Entry 4YX5 (X-ray diffraction, 2.90 A resolution); this record covers chains A and B.

== Chain A ==
Molecule: Surface presentation of antigens protein SpaO
Source organism: Salmonella typhimurium (strain LT2 / SGSC1412 / ATCC 700720)
UniProt: P40699 (SPAO_SALTY); residues 5-73 here correspond to UniProt positions 145-213 (UniProt number = residue number + 140)
Amino-acid sequence (73 residues; row label = number of the first residue in the row):
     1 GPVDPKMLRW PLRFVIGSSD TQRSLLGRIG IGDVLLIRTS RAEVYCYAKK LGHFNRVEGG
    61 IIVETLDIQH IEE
Unresolved in the structure: 1-4, 70-73
Sequence notes: expression tag (1-4)

== Chain B ==
Molecule: Surface presentation of antigens protein SpaO
Source organism: Salmonella typhimurium
UniProt: P40699 (SPAO_SALTY); residues 5-70 here correspond to UniProt positions 232-297 (UniProt number = residue number + 227)
Amino-acid sequence (70 residues; numbered 1 to 70; the number before each row is that of its first residue):
     1 GPVDVKLEFV LYRKNVTLAE LEAMGQQQLL SLPTNAELNV EIMANGVLLG NGELVQMNDT
    61 LGVEIHEWLS
Unresolved in the structure: 1, 70
Sequence notes: expression tag (1-4)

== Interface between chain A and chain B ==
Residue-residue contacts (81; chain A residue first):
  Leu8(A) with Val16(B); Thr17(B)
  Arg9(A) with Val16(B); Thr17(B)
  Trp10(A) with Lys14(B); Asn15(B); Val16(B), hydrogen bond (backbone-backbone); Thr17(B); Leu18(B); Leu21(B), hydrophobic
  Pro11(A) with Lys14(B); Asn15(B)
  Leu12(A) with Arg13(B); Lys14(B), hydrogen bond (backbone-backbone); Met24(B), hydrophobic
  Arg13(A) with Glu8(B), salt bridge; Val10(B); Tyr12(B); Met43(B)
  Phe14(A) with Val10(B); Leu11(B), hydrogen bond (backbone-backbone); Tyr12(B), hydrogen bond (backbone-backbone); Leu30(B), hydrophobic
  Val15(A) with Glu8(B); Phe9(B)
  Ile16(A) with Phe9(B), hydrogen bond (backbone-backbone); Leu11(B), hydrophobic
  Gly17(A) with Leu7(B); Glu8(B); Phe9(B), hydrogen bond (backbone-backbone)
  Ser18(A) with Leu7(B); Phe9(B)
  Ser19(A) with Val5(B); Lys6(B); Leu7(B), hydrogen bond (backbone-backbone); Phe9(B)
  Asp20(A) with Val3(B); Val5(B)
  Thr21(A) with Val3(B); Asp4(B), hydrogen bond (backbone-backbone); Val5(B), hydrogen bond (backbone-backbone)
  Gln22(A) with Pro2(B); Val3(B)
  Arg23(A) with Asp4(B), hydrogen bond (backbone-side chain); Val5(B)
  Leu26(A) with Trp68(B), hydrophobic
  Ile29(A) with Trp68(B), hydrogen bond (backbone-side chain)
  Gly30(A) with Ile65(B)
  Ile31(A) with Ile65(B); His66(B)
  Gly32(A) with Ile65(B), hydrogen bond (backbone-backbone)
  Asp33(A) with Val63(B); Glu64(B); Ile65(B), hydrogen bond (backbone-backbone)
  Val34(A) with Val63(B); Glu64(B)
  Leu35(A) with Leu7(B), hydrophobic; Gly62(B); Val63(B), hydrogen bond (backbone-backbone); Ile65(B), hydrophobic
  Leu36(A) with Phe9(B); Thr60(B); Leu61(B)
  Ile37(A) with Phe9(B), hydrophobic; Leu54(B), hydrophobic; Leu61(B), hydrogen bond (backbone-backbone); Gly62(B)
  Arg56(A) with Pro33(B); Ala36(B); Glu37(B), salt bridge
  Val57(A) with Leu29(B), hydrophobic
  Gly59(A) with Leu29(B); Ser31(B); Leu32(B), hydrogen bond (backbone-backbone)
  Gly60(A) with Leu30(B); Leu32(B)
  Ile61(A) with Leu29(B); Leu30(B), hydrogen bond (backbone-backbone); Leu32(B), hydrophobic
  Ile62(A) with Gln27(B)
  Val63(A) with Met24(B)
Other interface residues (no listed pair), chain A (35 interface residues in all): Ser24, Gly27
Other interface residues (no listed pair), chain B (46 interface residues in all): Gln26, Gln28, Thr34, Val40, Ile42, Leu49, Val55, Met57, Glu67

== Summary ==
The interface between chain A and chain B involves 35 residues on one side and 46 on the other; the contacts
include 17 hydrogen bonds and 2 salt bridges. Polar pairs include Arg13(A)-Glu8(B), Arg56(A)-Glu37(B) and
Arg23(A)-Asp4(B).
Chain A is Surface presentation of antigens protein SpaO (Salmonella typhimurium (strain LT2 / SGSC1412 / ATCC
700720)) and chain B is Surface presentation of antigens protein SpaO (Salmonella typhimurium); the structure,
SpaO(SPOA1,2), was determined by X-ray diffraction together with 4YX1, 4YX7, 4YXA and 4YXB from the same
study.
